4U7T - chains A and C of the 6 polymer chains in the assembly; structure by X-ray diffraction, 2.90 A resolution.

== Chain A (and C) ==
Protein: DNA (cytosine-5)-methyltransferase 3A
From: Homo sapiens
Notes: EC 2.1.1.37; chain C of this document is another copy of the same molecule, construct and numbering; everything in this record applies to it too
UniProt: Q9Y6K1 (DNM3A_HUMAN); numbering as in UniProt (aligned over 476-912)
Amino-acid sequence (445 residues; numbered 468 to 912; the number before each row is that of its first residue):
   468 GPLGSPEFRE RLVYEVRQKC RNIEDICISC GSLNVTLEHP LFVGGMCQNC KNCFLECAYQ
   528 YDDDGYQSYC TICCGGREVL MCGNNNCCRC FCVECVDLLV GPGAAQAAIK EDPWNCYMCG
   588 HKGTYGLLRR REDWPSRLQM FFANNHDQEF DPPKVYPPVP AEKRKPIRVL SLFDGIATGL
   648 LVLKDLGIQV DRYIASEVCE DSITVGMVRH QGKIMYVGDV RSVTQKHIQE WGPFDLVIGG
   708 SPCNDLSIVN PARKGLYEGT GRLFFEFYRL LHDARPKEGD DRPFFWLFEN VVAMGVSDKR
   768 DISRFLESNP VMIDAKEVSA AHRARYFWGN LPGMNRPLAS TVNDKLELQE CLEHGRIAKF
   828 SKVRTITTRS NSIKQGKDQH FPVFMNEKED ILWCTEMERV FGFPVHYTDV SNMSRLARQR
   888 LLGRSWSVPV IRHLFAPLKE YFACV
Unresolved in the structure: 468-473, 611-620, 834-845 (chain C: 468-473, 611-619, 834-845)
Construct notes: expression tag (468-475)
Bound ions: Zn2+ site 1: Cys-494, Cys-497, Cys-514, Cys-517; Zn2+ site 2: Cys-537, Cys-540, Cys-559, Cys-562; Zn2+ site 3: Cys-549, Cys-554, Cys-583, Cys-586
Ligand contacts: S-adenosylhomocysteine (SAH): Phe-640, Asp-641, Gly-642, Ile-643, Thr-645, Ser-663, Glu-664, Val-665, Cys-666, Gly-685, Asp-686, Val-687, Arg-688, Gly-707, Ser-708, Pro-709, Leu-730, Arg-891, Ser-892, Trp-893
Swiss-Prot annotation at these positions:
  - zinc finger: Ile-493 to Glu-523 (GATA-type), Gln-534 to Gly-590 (PHD-type)
  - active site: Cys-710
  - binding site (S-adenosyl-L-methionine): Asp-641 to Thr-645, Glu-664, Asp-686 to Arg-688, Arg-891 to Trp-893
  - modified residue: Cys-710 (S-methylcysteine)
  - natural variant: Asp-529 (D529N: In TBRS; uncertain significance), Gly-532 (G532S: In TBRS), Met-548 (M548K: In TBRS), Cys-549 (C549R: In TBRS), Leu-648 (L648P: In TBRS), Gly-699 (G699D: In a patient with chronic myelomonocytic leukemia), Pro-700 (P700L: In TBRS), Phe-731 (deletion: In a patient with chronic myelomonocytic leukemia), Arg-749 (R749C: In TBRS), Arg-771 (R771Q: In TBRS; uncertain significance), Val-778 (V778G: In TBRS; uncertain significance), Asn-838 (N838D: In TBRS), 3 further natural variant entries in UniProt
  - mutagenesis: Phe-732 (F732A: Loss of activity due to the incapacity to bind the regulatory subunit DNMT3L)

== How chain A and chain C interact ==
Residue-residue contacts (28):
  Met-674(A) / His-821(C)
  Val-675(A) / Glu-820(C)
  Arg-676(A) / His-873(C)  hydrogen bond
  Glu-820(A) / Val-675(C)
  His-821(A) / Met-674(C)
  Ile-858(A) / Asn-879(C)
  Trp-860(A) / Thr-671(C)
  Trp-860(A) / Val-877(C)
  Trp-860(A) / Ser-878(C)
  Trp-860(A) / Asn-879(C)
  Cys-861(A) / Asn-879(C)
  Thr-862(A) / Val-877(C)
  His-873(A) / Arg-676(C)  hydrogen bond
  His-873(A) / His-873(C)
  His-873(A) / Asp-876(C)  salt bridge
  Asp-876(A) / His-873(C)  salt bridge
  Asp-876(A) / Asp-876(C)
  Asp-876(A) / Arg-885(C)  salt bridge
  Val-877(A) / Trp-860(C)
  Val-877(A) / Thr-862(C)
  Ser-878(A) / Trp-860(C)
  Asn-879(A) / Ile-858(C)
  Asn-879(A) / Trp-860(C)
  Asn-879(A) / Cys-861(C)
  Asn-879(A) / Arg-882(C)
  Arg-882(A) / Ser-881(C)
  Arg-882(A) / Arg-882(C)
  Arg-885(A) / Asp-876(C)  salt bridge
Other interface residues (no listed pair), chain A (20 interface residues in all): Thr-671, Gln-678, Leu-859, Gln-886
Other interface residues (no listed pair), chain C (21 interface residues in all): Leu-859, Met-880, Gln-886

== Overview ==
20 residues of chain A and 21 residues of chain C are in contact, with 2 hydrogen bonds and 4 salt bridges.
Polar pairs include His-873(A)/Asp-876(C), Asp-876(A)/Arg-885(C) and Arg-676(A)/His-873(C). Chain A binds
S-adenosylhomocysteine.
Both chains are DNA (cytosine-5)-methyltransferase 3A (Homo sapiens). Entry 4U7T (Crystal structure of
DNMT3A-DNMT3L in complex with histone H3) was determined by X-ray diffraction (same publication as 4U7P).
